PDB entry 8D7N | X-ray diffraction, 1.66 A resolution | chains A and D

# Chain A
Protein: Casein kinase I isoform delta
Source organism: Homo sapiens
Notes: EC 2.7.11.1, 2.7.11.26
UniProt: P48730 (KC1D_HUMAN); residue numbers follow UniProt; this construct covers 1-294
Amino-acid sequence (301 residues; numbered -6 to 294; the number before each row is that of its first residue; numbers below 1 keep their minus sign (Gly-6 is residue -6)):
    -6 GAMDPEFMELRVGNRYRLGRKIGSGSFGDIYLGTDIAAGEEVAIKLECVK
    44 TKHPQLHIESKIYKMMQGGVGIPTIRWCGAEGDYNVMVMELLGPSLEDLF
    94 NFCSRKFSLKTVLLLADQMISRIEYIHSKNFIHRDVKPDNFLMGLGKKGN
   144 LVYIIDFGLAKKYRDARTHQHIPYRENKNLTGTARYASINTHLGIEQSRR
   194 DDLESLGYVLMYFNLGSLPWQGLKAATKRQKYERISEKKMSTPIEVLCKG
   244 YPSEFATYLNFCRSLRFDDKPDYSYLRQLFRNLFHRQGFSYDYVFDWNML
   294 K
Not modelled in the structure: -6 to 1, 291-294
Sequence notes: expression tag (-6 to 0)
UniProt features mapped onto this chain:
  - active site: Asp128 (Proton acceptor)
  - binding site (ATP): Ile15 to Ile23, Lys38
  - natural variant: Thr44 (T44A: In FASPS2), His46 (H46R: In FASPS2), Ser97 (S97C: In breast cancer samples)
  - mutagenesis: Lys38 (K38M: Impaired kinase activity and abnormal subcellular localization with exclusive accumulation to the nucleus), Thr176 (T176I: Impaired kinase activity and abnormal subcellular localization with exclusive accumulation to the nucleus)

# Chain D
Protein: Period circadian protein homolog 2 peptide
Amino-acid sequence (12 residues; row label = number of the first residue in the row):
   658 GKAESVASLTSQ
Not modelled in the structure: 658-661, 669
Modified / non-standard residues: Ser662 (phosphoserine; SEP); Ser665 (phosphoserine; SEP); Ser668 (phosphoserine; SEP)
What the authors report for this chain:
  - mutagenesis - S668A: increased catalytic activity
  - mutagenesis - S662A: decreased stability
  - disease-associated variants - S662G: decreased stability (citing earlier work)
  - mutagenesis - S662G: increased catalytic activity on Degron
  - mutagenesis - S662D: decreased catalytic activity on FASP peptide

# Chain A / chain D interface
Residue-residue contacts (29):
  Gly18(A) with Ser665(D)
  Ser19(A) with Ser665(D), hydrogen bond (side chain-backbone)
  Phe20(A) with Ser665(D)
  Lys45(A) with Thr667(D)
  Arg127(A) with Ser668(D)
  Asp128(A) with Ser665(D)
  Lys130(A) with Val663(D), hydrogen bond (side chain-backbone); Ser665(D)
  Asp149(A) with Ser665(D)
  Leu152(A) with Leu666(D); Thr667(D)
  Lys171(A) with Ser668(D)
  Leu173(A) with Leu666(D), hydrophobic; Thr667(D)
  Thr174(A) with Leu666(D); Thr667(D); Ser668(D), hydrogen bond (side chain-backbone)
  Gly175(A) with Ala664(D); Ser665(D); Leu666(D), hydrogen bond (backbone-backbone)
  Thr176(A) with Val663(D); Ala664(D)
  Ala177(A) with Ser662(D), hydrogen bond (backbone-backbone)
  Arg178(A) with Ser662(D), hydrogen bond (backbone-backbone); Val663(D)
  Gln214(A) with Ser662(D)
  Gly215(A) with Ser662(D)
  Tyr225(A) with Leu666(D)
  Ile228(A) with Ser662(D)
Also at the interface, not in a pair above, chain A (25 interface residues in all): Asn172, Glu189, Gln190, Trp213, Leu216
From the paper, about this interface:
  - residue pairs: Ser19(A)-Ser665(D), Arg127(A)-Ser668(D), Asp128(A)-Ser665(D), Lys130(A)-Ser665(D), Lys171(A)-Ser668(D), Gly215(A)-Ser662(D) (backbone contact)
  - interface residues, chain A: Tyr225(A)
  - interface residues, chain D: Ala664(D)

# Overview
Chain A and chain D form an interface of 25 and 7 residues respectively; the contacts include 6 hydrogen
bonds. Polar pairs include Ser19(A)-Ser665(D), Lys130(A)-Val663(D) and Thr174(A)-Ser668(D). The paper
describes contacts between Ser19(A) and Ser665(D), Arg127(A) and Ser668(D) and Asp128(A) and Ser665(D) among
others; a backbone contact between Gly215(A) and Ser662(D). The paper reports that S662A and S662G of chain D
reduce stability; interface residues Tyr225(A) and Ala664(D); 4 substitutions were tested in all.
Here chain A is Casein kinase I isoform delta (Homo sapiens) and chain D is Period circadian protein homolog 2
peptide. Entry 8D7N (Human Casein kinase 1 delta in complex with phosphorylated human PERIOD2 FASP peptide)
was determined by X-ray diffraction, deposited together with 8D7M, 8D7O and 8D7P.
